3VYS - chains B and C of the 3 polymer chains in the assembly; structure by X-ray diffraction, 2.35 A resolution.

== Chain B ==
Molecule: Hydrogenase expression/formation protein HypD
From: Thermococcus kodakarensis
Reference sequence: Q5JII1 (Q5JII1_PYRKO); numbering as in UniProt (aligned over 1-372)
Amino-acid sequence (372 residues; each row starts with the number of its first residue):
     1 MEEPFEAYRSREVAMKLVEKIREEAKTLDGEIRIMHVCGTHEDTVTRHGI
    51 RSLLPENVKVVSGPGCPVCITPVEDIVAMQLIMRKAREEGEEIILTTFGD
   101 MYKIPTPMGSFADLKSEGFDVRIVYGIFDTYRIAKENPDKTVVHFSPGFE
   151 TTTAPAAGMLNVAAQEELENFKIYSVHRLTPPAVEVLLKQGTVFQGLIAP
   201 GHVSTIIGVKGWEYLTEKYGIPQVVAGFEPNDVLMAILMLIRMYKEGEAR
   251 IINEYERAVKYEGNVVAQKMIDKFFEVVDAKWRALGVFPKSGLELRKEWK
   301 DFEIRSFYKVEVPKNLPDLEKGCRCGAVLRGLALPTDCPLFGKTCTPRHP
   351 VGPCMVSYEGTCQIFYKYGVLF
Unresolved in the structure: 1-3, 372
Disulfide bonds: Cys66-Cys69, Cys325-Cys354
Metal / ion sites: 4Fe-4S cluster Fe: Cys323, Cys338, Cys345, Cys362
Ligand contacts: 4Fe-4S cluster (SF4): Cys323, Arg324, Cys325, Cys338, Leu340, Phe341, Cys345, Val351, Gly352, Pro353, Cys354, Met355, Cys362
From the paper describing this entry:
  - catalytic residues: Cys66 (proposed by the authors, not directly observed)
  - mutagenesis - C38A: abolished binding to Fe
  - mutagenesis - C38A: unchanged binding to Hydrogenase expression/formation protein HypC

== Chain C ==
Molecule: Hydrogenase expression/formation protein HypE
From: Thermococcus kodakarensis
Reference sequence: Q5JII7 (Q5JII7_PYRKO); residues 1-338 here = UniProt positions 1-338
Amino-acid sequence (338 residues; each row starts with the number of its first residue):
     1 MGEKIKLEHGAGGEIMEELLRDVILKTLTLKSAGGIGLDALDDGATIPFG
    51 DKHIVFTIDGHTVKPLFFPGGDIGRLAVSGTVNDLAVMGAEPIALANSMI
   101 IGEGLDMEVLKRVLKSMDETAREVPVPIVTGDTKVVEDKIEMFVITAGIG
   151 IAEHPVSDAGAKVGDAVLVSGTIGDHGIALMSHREGIAFETELKSDVAPI
   201 WDVVKAVAETIGWENIHAMKDPTRAGLSNALNEIARKSNVGILVREADIP
   251 IRPEVRAASEMLGISPYDVANEGKVVMVVAREYAEEALEAMRKTEKGRNA
   301 AIIGEVIADYRGKVLLETGIGGKRFMEPPEGDPVPRIC
Unresolved in the structure: 1-2, 336-338
Metal / ion sites: Mg2+ site 1: Asp42, Asp43, Asp158, Met219; Mg2+ site 2: Asp43, Asp84, Asp221; Mg2+ site 3: Asp59, Asp84
From the paper describing this entry:
  - mutagenesis - R324E: abolished binding to Hydrogenase expression/formation protein HypD (chain B)
  - mutagenesis - E260R: unchanged binding to Hydrogenase expression/formation protein HypD (chain B)
  - conformationally variable residues (order/disorder transition): Glu3 to Ala40

== Interface between chain B and chain C ==
Residue-residue contacts (38; chain B residue first):
  Arg9(B) with Ile320(C)
  Arg11(B) with Glu317(C), salt bridge; Thr318(C); Gly319(C)
  Ala14(B) with Ile320(C), hydrophobic
  Thr46(B) with Arg324(C)
  Arg47(B) with Glu260(C), salt bridge; Thr318(C); Arg324(C), hydrogen bond (backbone-side chain)
  His48(B) with Thr318(C), hydrogen bond (backbone-side chain); Ile320(C); Gly322(C)
  Gly49(B) with Gly322(C); Lys323(C)
  Ile50(B) with Ile320(C), hydrophobic
  Ser52(B) with Lys323(C), hydrogen bond (side chain-backbone)
  Leu53(B) with Gly321(C); Gly322(C)
  Tyr125(B) with Pro335(C)
  Pro230(B) with Ile320(C), hydrophobic
  Thr346(B) with Glu330(C), hydrogen bond
  Pro347(B) with Glu330(C)
  Arg348(B) with Glu8(C); Ile15(C); Glu330(C), hydrogen bond (backbone-side chain); Gly331(C); Asp332(C), hydrogen bond (side chain-backbone); Val334(C)
  Tyr366(B) with Glu327(C); Glu330(C)
  Tyr368(B) with Arg324(C); Phe325(C)
  Gly369(B) with Phe325(C); Glu327(C)
  Leu371(B) with Leu315(C), hydrophobic; Lys323(C); Arg324(C); Phe325(C), hydrophobic
Interface residues without a listed pair, chain B (24 interface residues in all): Ser10, Asn231, Leu234, His349, Lys367
Interface residues without a listed pair, chain C (20 interface residues in all): Pro333
Interface features reported in the paper:
  - residue pairs: Arg47(B)-Glu260(C) (salt bridge)
  - interface residues, chain B: Tyr125(B)
  - interface residues, chain C: Ile320(C)
  - hot spots on chain C (mutagenesis) - I320A, I320E: decreased binding to Hydrogenase expression/formation protein HypD (chain B)

== In short ==
24 residues of chain B face 20 of chain C across their interface; the contacts include 6 hydrogen bonds and 2
salt bridges. Polar pairs include Arg11(B)-Glu317(C), Arg47(B)-Glu260(C) and Arg47(B)-Arg324(C). The paper
describes a salt bridge between Arg47(B) and Glu260(C). The paper reports the catalytic residue Cys66(B);
I320A and I320E of chain C reduce binding to Hydrogenase expression/formation protein HypD (chain B); 5
substitutions were tested in all.
Here chain B is Hydrogenase expression/formation protein HypD and chain C is Hydrogenase expression/formation
protein HypE, both from Thermococcus kodakarensis. Entry 3VYS (Crystal structure of the HypC-HypD-HypE complex
(form I)) was determined by X-ray diffraction together with 3VYT and 3VYU from the same study.
